3F9B - chain A; structure by X-ray diffraction, 1.42 A resolution.

== Chain A ==
Name: Tyrosine-protein phosphatase yopH
Organism: Yersinia enterocolitica (type O:9)
Notes: EC 3.1.3.48; fragment: YopH catalytic domain:
UniProt: P15273 (YOPH_YEREN); residues 164-468 here = UniProt positions 164-468
Chain sequence (306 residues; each row starts with the number of its first residue):
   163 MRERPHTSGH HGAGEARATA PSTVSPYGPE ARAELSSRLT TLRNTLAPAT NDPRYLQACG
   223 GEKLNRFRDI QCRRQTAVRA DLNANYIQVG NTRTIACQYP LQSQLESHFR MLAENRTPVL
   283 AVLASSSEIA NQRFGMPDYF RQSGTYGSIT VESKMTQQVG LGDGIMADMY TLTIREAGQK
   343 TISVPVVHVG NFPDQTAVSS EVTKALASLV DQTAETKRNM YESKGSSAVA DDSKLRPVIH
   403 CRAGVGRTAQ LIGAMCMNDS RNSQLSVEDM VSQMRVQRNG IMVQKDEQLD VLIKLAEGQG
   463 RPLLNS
Unresolved in the structure: 163-186
Construct notes: expression tag (163); engineered mutation Arg235 (Cys in P15273), Phe354 (Trp in P15273)
Curated features (UniProtKB/Swiss-Prot):
  - active site: Cys403 (Phosphocysteine intermediate)
Residues lining bound ligands:
  - divanadate ion (PDV): Cys403, Arg404, Ala405, Gly406, Val407, Gly408, Arg409, Gln446, Lys447, Gln450
  - vanadate (VO4): Arg278, Lys342, Ser388, Ser389, Ala390
What the authors report for this chain:
  - binding site for divanadate ion: Cys403, Arg404 to Arg409, Gln446, Lys447
  - catalytic residues: Cys403
  - conformationally variable residues (loop rearrangement): Gln357
  - mutagenesis - W354F (102-fold), D356N: decreased catalytic activity (citing earlier work)

== Overview ==
Chain A binds vanadate and divanadate ion. Curated annotation (UniProt) lists active-site residue Cys403. The
paper reports the catalytic residue Cys403; W354F and D356N reduce catalytic activity.
Chain A is Tyrosine-protein phosphatase yopH (Yersinia enterocolitica (type O:9)); the structure, W354F
Yersinia enterocolitica PTPase complexed with divanadate, was determined by X-ray diffraction together with
3F99 and 3F9A from the same study.
